5KH7 - chain A; structure by X-ray diffraction, 1.70 A resolution.

# Chain A
Molecule: Histone deacetylase 6
From: Homo sapiens
Notes: EC 3.5.1.98
UniProtKB: Q9UBN7 (HDAC6_HUMAN); numbering as in UniProt (aligned over 1109-1213)
Sequence (107 residues; row label = number of the first residue in the row):
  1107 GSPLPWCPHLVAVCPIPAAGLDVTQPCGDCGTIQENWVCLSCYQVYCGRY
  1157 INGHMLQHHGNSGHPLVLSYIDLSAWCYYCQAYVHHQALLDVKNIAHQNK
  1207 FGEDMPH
Not modelled in the structure: 1107, 1209-1213
Construct notes: expression tag (1107-1108)
Ion coordination: Zn2+ site 1: C1113, H1115, C1183, C1186; Zn2+ site 2: C1133, C1136, C1153, H1160; Zn2+ site 3: C1145, C1148, H1164, H1170
Small-molecule neighbours: 6T7 (3-(6-oxidanylidene-3-pyridin-3-yl-pyridazin-1-yl)propanoic acid): W1143, G1154, R1155, M1161, L1162, V1173, W1182, Y1184, Y1189

# Summary
Bound to chain A: compound 6T7. C1113, H1115, C1183 and C1186 coordinate Zn2+ site 1. C1133, C1136, C1153 and
H1160 form the Zn2+ site 2.
Chain A is Histone deacetylase 6 (Homo sapiens); the structure, Crystal structure of fragment
(3-[6-Oxo-3-(3-pyridinyl)-1(6H)-pyridazinyl]propanoic acid) bound in the ubiquitin binding pocket of the HDAC6
zinc-finger ..., was determined by X-ray diffraction, deposited together with 5WPB, 5B8D, 5KH3 and 5KH9.
